6OGM - chains B and D of the 6 polymer chains in the assembly; structure by X-ray diffraction, 1.86 A resolution.

[Chain B (and D)]
Molecule: 4-oxalocrotonate tautomerase
Organism: Burkholderia lata (strain ATCC 17760 / DSM 23089 / LMG 22485 / NCIMB 9086 / R18194 / 383)
Notes: fragment: Subunit alpha; chain D of this document is another copy of the same molecule, construct and numbering; everything in this record applies to it too
UniProtKB: Q392K7 (Q392K7_BURL3); residues 1-65 here correspond to UniProt positions 2-66 (UniProt number = residue number + 1)
Sequence (65 residues; row label = number of the first residue in the row):
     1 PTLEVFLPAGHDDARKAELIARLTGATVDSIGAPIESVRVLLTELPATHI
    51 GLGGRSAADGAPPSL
Not modelled in the structure: 59-65 (chain D: 62-65)
From the paper describing this entry:
  - catalytic residues: Pro1
  - mutagenesis - P1A, R39A: decreased catalytic activity
  - conformationally variable residues (order/disorder transition): Ser56 to Leu65

[Interface between chain B and chain D]
Contacting residue pairs (21; chain B residue first):
  Phe6(B) with Glu4(D); Leu41(D), hydrophobic
  Leu45(B) with Leu41(D), hydrophobic; Leu42(D)
  Thr48(B) with Ile20(D)
  His49(B) with Lys16(D), hydrogen bond; Val40(D); Leu41(D); Leu42(D), hydrogen bond (backbone-backbone); Glu44(D)
  Ile50(B) with Val40(D)
  Gly51(B) with Ile20(D); Val38(D); Arg39(D); Val40(D), hydrogen bond (backbone-backbone)
  Leu52(B) with Arg39(D)
  Gly53(B) with Ile35(D); Val38(D), hydrogen bond (backbone-backbone)
  Gly54(B) with Ile20(D); Ala21(D); Thr24(D)
Interface residues without a listed pair, chain B (11 interface residues in all): Arg55, Ser56
Interface residues without a listed pair, chain D (14 interface residues in all): Asp13, Glu36

[Overview]
11 residues of chain B and 14 residues of chain D are in contact; the contacts include 4 hydrogen bonds. Among
the polar pairs are His49(B)-Lys16(D), His49(B)-Leu42(D) and Gly51(B)-Val40(D). The paper reports the
catalytic residue Pro1(B); P1A and R39A of chain B reduce catalytic activity.
Both chains are 4-oxalocrotonate tautomerase (Burkholderia lata (strain ATCC 17760 / DSM 23089 / LMG 22485 /
NCIMB 9086 / R18194 / 383)). Entry 6OGM (Crystal structure of apo unFused 4-OT) was determined by X-ray
diffraction.
